5EQI - chain A; structure by X-ray diffraction, 3.00 A resolution.

# Chain A
Name: Solute carrier family 2, facilitated glucose transporter member 1
Organism: Homo sapiens
UniProtKB: P11166 (GTR1_HUMAN); residue numbers follow UniProt; this construct covers 1-492
Amino-acid sequence (492 residues; numbered 1 to 492; the number before each row is that of its first residue):
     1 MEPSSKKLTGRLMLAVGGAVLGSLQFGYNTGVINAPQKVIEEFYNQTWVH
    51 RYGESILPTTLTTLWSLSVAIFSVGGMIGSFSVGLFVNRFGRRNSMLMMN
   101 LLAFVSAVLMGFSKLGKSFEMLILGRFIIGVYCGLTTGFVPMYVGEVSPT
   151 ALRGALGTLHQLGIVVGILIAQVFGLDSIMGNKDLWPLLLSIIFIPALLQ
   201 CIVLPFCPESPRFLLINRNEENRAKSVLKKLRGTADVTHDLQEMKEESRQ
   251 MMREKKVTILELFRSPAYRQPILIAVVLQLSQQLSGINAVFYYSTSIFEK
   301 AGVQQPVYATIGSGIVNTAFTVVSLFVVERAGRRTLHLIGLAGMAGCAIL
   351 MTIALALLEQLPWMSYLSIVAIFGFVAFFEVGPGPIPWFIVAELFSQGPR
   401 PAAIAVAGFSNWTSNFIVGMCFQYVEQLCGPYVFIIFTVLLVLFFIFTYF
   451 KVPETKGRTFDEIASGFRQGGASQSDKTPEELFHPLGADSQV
Not modelled in the structure: 1-8, 456-492
Small-molecule neighbours: Cytochalasin B (5RH): Ser80, Thr137, Pro141, His160, Gln161, Ile164, Gln282, Gln283, Ile287, Asn288, Phe379, Glu380, Gly384, Pro385, Trp388, Gly408, Asn411, Trp412, Asn415
Curated features (UniProtKB/Swiss-Prot):
  - binding site (cytochalasin B): Thr137, Gln282, Trp388, Asn411
  - binding site (D-glucose): Gln282, Gln283, Asn288, Asn317, Glu380
  - site: Asn411 (Not glycosylated)
  - modified residue: Met1 (N-acetylmethionine), Ser226 (Phosphoserine), Ser465 (Phosphoserine), Thr478 (Phosphothreonine), Ser490 (Phosphoserine)
  - glycosylation: Asn45 (N-linked (GlcNAc...) asparagine)
  - natural variant: Asn34 (N34I: In GLUT1DS2; N34S: In GLUT1DS1; N34Y: In GLUT1DS1), Arg51 (R51H: In EIG12; uncertain significance), Thr60 (T60M: In EIG12; uncertain significance), Ser66 (S66F: In GLUT1DS1), Met77 (M77T: In EIG12), Gly91 (G91D: In GLUT1DS1), Arg92 (R92W: In GLUT1DS2), Arg93 (R93W: In GLUT1DS2), Ser95 (S95I: In GLUT1DS2), Met96 (M96V: In GLUT1DS1), Arg126 (R126C: In GLUT1DS1, GLUT1DS2 and DYT9; R126H: In GLUT1DS1; R126L: In GLUT1DS1), Gly130 (G130S: In GLUT1DS1), 32 further natural variant entries in UniProt
  - mutagenesis: Asn45 (N45T: Loss of glycosylation site), Ile192 (I192C: Strongly decreases glucose transport), Leu204 (L204C: Abolishes glucose transport), Pro205 (P205C: Abolishes glucose transport), Ser226 (S226A: Abolishes phosphorylation by PKA, leading to impaired response to TPA), Gly340 (G340C: Strongly decreases glucose transport)
Reported in the primary citation:
  - binding site for Cytochalasin B: Thr137, Gln282, Asn288, Gly384, Trp388, Asn411, Trp412

# Overview
Ligands of chain A: Cytochalasin B. UniProt lists 4 cytochalasin B-binding residues, 5 D-glucose-binding
residues and 6 mutagenesis sites. The paper reports a binding site for Cytochalasin B at Thr137, Gln282 and
Asn288 among others.
Chain A is Solute carrier family 2, facilitated glucose transporter member 1 (Homo sapiens); the structure,
Human GLUT1 in complex with Cytochalasin B, was determined by X-ray diffraction together with 5EQG and 5EQH
from the same study.
